7Q7P - chains CCC and MMM of the 4 polymer chains in the assembly; structure by X-ray diffraction, 2.40 A resolution.

[Chain CCC]
Name: Photosynthetic reaction center cytochrome c subunit
Organism: Blastochloris viridis
UniProtKB: P07173 (CYCR_BLAVI); residues -19 to 336 here correspond to UniProt positions 1-356 (UniProt number = residue number + 20)
Sequence (356 residues; numbered -19 to 336; the number before each row is that of its first residue; numbers below 1 keep their minus sign (Met-19 is residue -19)):
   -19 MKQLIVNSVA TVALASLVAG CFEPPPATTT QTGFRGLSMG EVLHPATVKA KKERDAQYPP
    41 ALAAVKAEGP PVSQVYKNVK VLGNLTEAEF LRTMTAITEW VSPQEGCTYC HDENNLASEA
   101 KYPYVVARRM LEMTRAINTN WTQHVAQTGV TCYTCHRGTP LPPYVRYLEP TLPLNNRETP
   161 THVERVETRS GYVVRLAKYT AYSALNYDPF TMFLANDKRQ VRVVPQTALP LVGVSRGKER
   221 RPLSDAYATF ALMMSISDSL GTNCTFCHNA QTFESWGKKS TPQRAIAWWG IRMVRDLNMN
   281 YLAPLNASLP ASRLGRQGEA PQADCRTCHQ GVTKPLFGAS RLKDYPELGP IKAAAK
Unresolved in the structure: -19 to 0, 333-336
Glycans and other covalent adducts: heme c (HEC) linked to Cys87, Cys90, Cys132, Cys135, Cys244, Cys247, Cys305, Cys308
Bound ions: heme c Fe (4 sites), coordinated by Met74, His91, Met110, His124, His136, Met233, His248, His309
Small-molecule neighbours:
  - heme c (HEC), molecule 1: Tyr56, Lys57, Asn58, Val59, Lys60, Val61, Leu62, Phe70, Leu71, Met74, Thr75, Ile77, Thr78, Val81, Ser82, Gly86, His91, Leu96, Ala97, Pro103, Tyr104, Ala107, Arg108, Leu111
  - heme c (HEC), molecule 2: Ile77, Val81, Tyr89, Tyr102, Pro103, Val106, Ala107, Met110, Leu111, Met113, Thr114, Ile117, Val130, Thr131, His136, Pro140, Leu141, Pro142, Val145, Leu277, Leu282, Leu289, Arg293, Pro301, Thr307
  - heme c (HEC), molecule 3: Ile117, His124, Val125, Ala126, Thr128, Gly129, Val130, Thr134, Leu194, Ile236, Leu240, Phe246, Gln263, Ile266, Ala267, Gly270, Ile271, Met273, Val274, Leu277, Asp304, His309, Thr313, Lys314, Pro315
  - heme c (HEC), molecule 4: Gln200, Val201, Arg202, Val203, Val204, Gln206, Thr229, Phe230, Met233, Met234, Ile236, Ser237, Leu240, Thr242, Asn243, Phe246, His248, Phe253, Glu254, Trp256, Arg264, Ala267, Trp268, Ile271, Arg272
UniProt features mapped onto this chain:
  - binding site (heme): Met74, Cys87, Cys90, His91, Met110, His124, Cys132, Cys135, His136, Met233, Cys244, Cys247, His248, Cys305, Cys308, His309
  - site: Cys1 (Not N-palmitoylated)
  - lipidation: Cys1 (S-diacylglycerol cysteine)

[Chain MMM]
Name: Reaction center protein M chain
Organism: Blastochloris viridis
UniProtKB: P06010 (RCEM_BLAVI); residues 1-323 here correspond to UniProt positions 2-324 (UniProt number = residue number + 1)
Sequence (323 residues; each row starts with the number of its first residue):
     1 ADYQTIYTQI QARGPHITVS GEWGDNDRVG KPFYSYWLGK IGDAQIGPIY LGASGIAAFA
    61 FGSTAILIIL FNMAAEVHFD PLQFFRQFFW LGLYPPKAQY GMGIPPLHDG GWWLMAGLFM
   121 TLSLGSWWIR VYSRARALGL GTHIAWNFAA AIFFVLCIGC IHPTLVGSWS EGVPFGIWPH
   181 IDWLTAFSIR YGNFYYCPWH GFSIGFAYGC GLLFAAHGAT ILAVARFGGD REIEQITDRG
   241 TAVERAALFW RWTIGFNATI ESVHRWGWFF SLMVMVSASV GILLTGTFVD NWYLWCVKHG
   301 AAPDYPAYLP ATPDPASLPG APK
Bound ions: Fe2+: His217, Glu232, His264 (shared with 2 residues of chain LLL)
Small-molecule neighbours:
  - bacteriochlorophyll b (BCB), molecule 1: Phe59, Met120, Trp127, Phe154, Val155, Ile158, Val173, Ile177, Trp178, His180, Ile181, Trp183, Leu184
  - bacteriochlorophyll b (BCB), molecule 2: Gly62, Ala65, Ile66, Ile69, Met120, Leu124, Phe148, Ala151, Ile152, Phe154, Val155, Ile158, Phe175, Trp183, Leu184, Thr185, Phe187, Ser188, Phe194, Tyr195, Trp199, His200, Ser203, Ile204, Ala207, Tyr208, Val274, Met275, Ala278, Gly281, Ile282
  - bacteriochlorophyll b (BCB), molecule 3: Leu184, Tyr195, Tyr208
  - bacteriochlorophyll b (BCB), molecule 4: Tyr195, His200, Gly201, Ile204, Gly205, Tyr208, Gly209, Leu212, Phe270
  - bacteriopheophytin b (BPB), molecule 1: Ala58, Phe59, Gly62, Ser63, Ile66, Leu67, Ser123, Leu124, Trp127, Val131, Ile144, Asn147, Phe148, Ala151, Ser271, Val274, Met275
  - bacteriopheophytin b (BPB), molecule 2: Tyr208, Gly211, Leu212, Ala215, Ala216, Trp250, Ile254
  - heptane-1,2,3-triol (HTO), molecule 1: Ala1, Asp2, Thr5, Ile6
  - heptane-1,2,3-triol (HTO), molecule 2: Gly30, Lys31, Ile46, Gly47, Pro48, Ile49
  - heptane-1,2,3-triol (HTO), molecule 3: Ile68, Phe71, Asn72, Ala75, Trp112
  - heptane-1,2,3-triol (HTO), molecule 4: Gly141, Thr142, His143, Trp146, Trp268
  - menaquinone-7 (MQ7): Leu212, Leu213, Ala216, His217, Thr220, Val243, Ala246, Ala247, Trp250, Ile254, Phe256, Asn257, Ala258, Thr259, Ile260, Val263, Trp266, Phe270
  - 15-cis-1,2-dihydroneurosporene (NS5): Ile66, Ile69, Leu70, Met73, Phe88, Ile104, Trp113, Leu114, Gly117, Leu118, Met120, Thr121, Val155, Ile158, Gly159, Cys160, Trp169, Val173, Pro174, Phe175, Gly176, Ile177, His180
  - ubiquinone-1 (UQ1): Phe85, Phe88, Phe89
UniProt features mapped onto this chain:
  - binding site ((7R,8Z)-bacteriochlorophyll b): His180, His200
  - binding site (Fe cation): His217, Glu232, His264
  - binding site (a ubiquinone): Trp250
From the paper describing this entry:
  - binding site for ubiquinone-1: Phe89

[How chain CCC and chain MMM interact]
Pairs across the interface - 113 pairs, chain CCC then chain MMM:
  Gln11(CCC) with Tyr308(MMM)
  Thr12(CCC) with Tyr308(MMM); Leu309(MMM)
  Gly13(CCC) with Tyr308(MMM)
  Phe14(CCC) with Pro306(MMM), hydrophobic; Tyr308(MMM)
  Leu17(CCC) with Tyr305(MMM)
  Val163(CCC) with Gln83(MMM)
  Arg169(CCC) with His78(MMM), hydrogen bond
  Ser170(CCC) with Val77(MMM); Asp80(MMM); Gln83(MMM); Gln87(MMM)
  Val173(CCC) with Glu76(MMM); Gln87(MMM); Trp90(MMM), hydrophobic
  Val174(CCC) with Arg86(MMM); Gln87(MMM)
  Tyr182(CCC) with Trp90(MMM), hydrogen bond (backbone-side chain)
  Ser183(CCC) with Trp90(MMM)
  Ala184(CCC) with Trp90(MMM); Tyr94(MMM), hydrogen bond (backbone-side chain); Trp178(MMM), hydrophobic; Asp182(MMM)
  Leu185(CCC) with Asp182(MMM), hydrogen bond (backbone-side chain)
  Asn186(CCC) with Glu76(MMM); Tyr94(MMM); Lys97(MMM), hydrogen bond
  Tyr187(CCC) with Lys97(MMM)
  Arg202(CCC) with Asp314(MMM), salt bridge; Ala316(MMM)
  Val203(CCC) with Arg190(MMM)
  Val204(CCC) with Ile189(MMM); Asn291(MMM)
  Pro205(CCC) with Arg190(MMM); Asp290(MMM); Asn291(MMM), hydrogen bond (backbone-side chain)
  Gln206(CCC) with Leu294(MMM)
  Thr207(CCC) with Asp290(MMM); Asn291(MMM); Leu294(MMM)
  Ala208(CCC) with Val289(MMM); Asp290(MMM), hydrogen bond (backbone-backbone); Asn291(MMM), hydrogen bond (backbone-backbone); Leu294(MMM); Trp295(MMM), hydrophobic
  Leu209(CCC) with Phe288(MMM); Asp290(MMM); Lys298(MMM)
  Pro210(CCC) with Gly286(MMM); Thr287(MMM); Phe288(MMM); Val289(MMM); Asp290(MMM)
  Ser215(CCC) with Val166(MMM)
  Arg216(CCC) with Leu165(MMM), hydrogen bond (side chain-backbone); Val166(MMM); Gly286(MMM), hydrogen bond (side chain-backbone); Thr287(MMM), hydrogen bond (side chain-backbone)
  Gly217(CCC) with Gln99(MMM); Val166(MMM), hydrogen bond (backbone-backbone); Gly167(MMM)
  Lys218(CCC) with Gln99(MMM); Tyr100(MMM)
  Arg220(CCC) with Gln99(MMM), hydrogen bond (backbone-side chain); Val166(MMM); Glu171(MMM), salt bridge; Arg190(MMM); Tyr191(MMM), hydrogen bond
  Pro222(CCC) with Lys97(MMM); Gln99(MMM); Ser170(MMM)
  Leu223(CCC) with Ser170(MMM), hydrogen bond (backbone-side chain); Glu171(MMM); Trp183(MMM); Phe187(MMM), hydrophobic; Arg190(MMM)
  Ser224(CCC) with Lys97(MMM), hydrogen bond (side chain-backbone)
  Ala226(CCC) with Ala186(MMM)
  Tyr227(CCC) with Pro174(MMM); Trp183(MMM); Ala186(MMM), hydrophobic
  Phe230(CCC) with Thr185(MMM)
  Ala250(CCC) with Asn193(MMM)
  Gln251(CCC) with Asn193(MMM); Tyr196(MMM), hydrogen bond; Tyr293(MMM); Pro303(MMM), hydrogen bond (side chain-backbone)
  Thr252(CCC) with Tyr293(MMM)
  Glu254(CCC) with Asn291(MMM), hydrogen bond; Tyr293(MMM)
  Trp256(CCC) with Thr312(MMM); Pro313(MMM); Asp314(MMM); Pro315(MMM)
  Gly257(CCC) with Ala311(MMM); Thr312(MMM), hydrogen bond (backbone-backbone)
  Lys258(CCC) with Asp304(MMM), salt bridge; Tyr305(MMM), hydrogen bond (side chain-backbone); Ala307(MMM)
  Lys259(CCC) with Tyr293(MMM); Asp304(MMM), salt bridge
  Ser260(CCC) with Thr312(MMM), hydrogen bond (backbone-side chain)
  Thr261(CCC) with Thr312(MMM), hydrogen bond (backbone-side chain)
  Pro262(CCC) with Leu309(MMM); Pro310(MMM); Thr312(MMM)
  Ala265(CCC) with Thr312(MMM); Pro315(MMM), hydrophobic
  Trp268(CCC) with Pro315(MMM), hydrophobic; Pro322(MMM)
  Trp269(CCC) with Pro322(MMM)
  Arg272(CCC) with Lys323(MMM), hydrogen bond (side chain-backbone)
Interface residues without a listed pair, chain CCC (59 interface residues in all): Gly171, Ala177, Leu211, Arg221, Asn249, Phe253, Ser255, Gln263
Interface residues without a listed pair, chain MMM (61 interface residues in all): Leu91, Ala98, Gly101, Gly172, Pro179, Gly192

[Overview]
59 residues of chain CCC and 61 residues of chain MMM are in contact; the contacts include 24 hydrogen bonds
and 4 salt bridges. Polar contacts include Arg202(CCC)-Asp314(MMM), Arg220(CCC)-Glu171(MMM) and
Lys258(CCC)-Asp304(MMM). The paper reports a binding site for ubiquinone-1 at Phe89(MMM).
Chain CCC is Photosynthetic reaction center cytochrome c subunit and chain MMM is Reaction center protein M
chain, both from Blastochloris viridis; the structure, Lipidic cubic phase serial femtosecond crystallography
structure of a photosynthetic reaction centre, was determined by X-ray diffraction, deposited together with
7Q7Q.
